3J9X - chains G and 7 of the 60 polymer chains in the assembly; structure by electron microscopy, 3.80 A resolution.

[Chain G]
Protein: coat protein
Source organism: Sulfolobus islandicus rod-shaped virus 2
Reference sequence: Q8V9P2 (Q8V9P2_9VIRU); numbering as in UniProt (aligned over 7-134)
Amino-acid sequence (128 residues; numbered 7 to 134; the number before each row is that of its first residue):
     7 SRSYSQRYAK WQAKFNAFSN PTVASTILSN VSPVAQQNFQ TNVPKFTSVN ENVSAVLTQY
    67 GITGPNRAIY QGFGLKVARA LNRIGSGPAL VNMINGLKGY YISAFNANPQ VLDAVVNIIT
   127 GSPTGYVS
What the authors report for this chain:
  - binding site for the 348-nt DNA strand: Trp-17, Phe-21, Arg-73, Arg-89
  - binding site for the 348-nt DNA strand (chain 7): Arg-8, Lys-16, Lys-20, Phe-24, Val-37, Asn-44, Asn-48, Phe-52, Lys-82, Arg-85

[Chain 7]
Molecule: 348-nt DNA strand
Source organism: Sulfolobus islandicus rod-shaped virus 2
Sequence (348 nucleotides; row label = number of the first residue in the row):
     1 ATATATATAT ATATATATAT ATATATATAT ATATATATAT ATATATATAT ATATATATAT
    61 ATATATATAT ATATATATAT ATATATATAT ATATATATAT ATATATATAT ATATATATAT
   121 ATATATATAT ATATATATAT ATATATATAT ATATATATAT ATATATATAT ATATATATAT
   181 ATATATATAT ATATATATAT ATATATATAT ATATATATAT ATATATATAT ATATATATAT
   241 ATATATATAT ATATATATAT ATATATATAT ATATATATAT ATATATATAT ATATATATAT
   301 ATATATATAT ATATATATAT ATATATATAT ATATATATAT ATATATAT

[How chain G and chain 7 interact]
Pairs across the interface - 36 pairs, chain G then chain 7:
  Ser-7(G) / DA309(7)  hydrogen bond to the phosphate
  Arg-8(G) / DT308(7)  salt bridge to the phosphate
  Arg-8(G) / DA309(7)  hydrogen bond to the phosphate
  Arg-13(G) / DA307(7)  hydrogen bond to the base
  Arg-13(G) / DT308(7)  sugar contact
  Lys-16(G) / DA307(7)  salt bridge to the phosphate
  Trp-17(G) / DT306(7)  base contact
  Trp-17(G) / DA307(7)  sugar contact
  Lys-20(G) / DT306(7)  phosphate contact
  Lys-20(G) / DA307(7)  salt bridge to the phosphate
  Phe-24(G) / DA305(7)  sugar contact
  Ile-33(G) / DA305(7)  phosphate contact
  Val-37(G) / DT304(7)  phosphate contact
  Val-37(G) / DA305(7)  phosphate contact
  Ala-41(G) / DA303(7)  phosphate contact
  Ala-41(G) / DT304(7)  phosphate contact
  Asn-44(G) / DA303(7)  phosphate contact
  Asn-44(G) / DT304(7)  hydrogen bond to the phosphate
  Phe-45(G) / DA303(7)  sugar contact
  Asn-48(G) / DT302(7)  phosphate contact
  Asn-48(G) / DA303(7)  hydrogen bond to the phosphate
  Val-49(G) / DT302(7)  sugar contact
  Phe-52(G) / DA301(7)  phosphate contact
  Phe-52(G) / DT302(7)  sugar contact
  Gly-78(G) / DT300(7)  sugar contact
  Leu-81(G) / DT300(7)  base contact
  Leu-81(G) / DA301(7)  sugar contact
  Lys-82(G) / DT300(7)  phosphate contact
  Lys-82(G) / DA301(7)  phosphate contact
  Arg-85(G) / DA301(7)  salt bridge to the phosphate
  Arg-85(G) / DT302(7)  salt bridge to the phosphate
  Arg-89(G) / DT302(7)  salt bridge to the phosphate
  Tyr-106(G) / DA299(7)  phosphate contact
  Tyr-106(G) / DT300(7)  hydrogen bond to the phosphate
  Tyr-107(G) / DT300(7)  sugar contact
  Phe-111(G) / DA299(7)  sugar contact
Interface residues without a listed pair, chain G (26 interface residues in all): Leu-34, Val-40, Ala-74

[In short]
The interface between chain G and chain 7 involves 26 residues on one side and 11 on the other, with 6
hydrogen bonds and 6 salt bridges. Polar contacts include Arg-13(G)/DA307(7), Ser-7(G)/DA309(7) and
Arg-8(G)/DA309(7). The paper reports a binding site for the 348-nt DNA strand (chain 7) at Arg-8(G), Lys-16(G)
and Lys-20(G) among others; a binding site for the 348-nt DNA strand at Trp-17(G), Phe-21(G) and Arg-73(G)
among others.
Here chain G is coat protein and chain 7 is a 348-nt DNA strand, both from Sulfolobus islandicus rod-shaped
virus 2. Entry 3J9X (A Virus that Infects a Hyperthermophile Encapsidates A-Form DNA) was determined by
electron microscopy.
